Entry 1F0O (X-ray diffraction, 2.50 A resolution); this record covers chains A and B of the 4 polymer chains in the assembly.

# Chain A (and B)
Name: Type II restriction enzyme pvuii
From: Proteus vulgaris
Notes: EC 3.1.21.4; chain B of this document is another copy of the same molecule, construct and numbering; everything in this record applies to it too
Reference sequence: P23657 (T2P2_PROVU); residues 1-157 here = UniProt positions 1-157
Amino-acid sequence (157 residues; each row starts with the number of its first residue):
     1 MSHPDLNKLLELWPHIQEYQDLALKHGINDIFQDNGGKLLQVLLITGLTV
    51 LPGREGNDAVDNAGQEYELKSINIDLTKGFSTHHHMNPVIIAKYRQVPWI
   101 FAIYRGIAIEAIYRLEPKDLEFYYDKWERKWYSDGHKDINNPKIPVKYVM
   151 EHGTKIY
Disordered / not traced: 1, 53-54 (chain B: 1-3, 53-54)
Curated features (UniProtKB/Swiss-Prot):
  - binding site (Mg(2+)): D58, E68
Bound ions: Ca2+ site 1: G56, D58, E68 (shared with 1 residue of chain D); Ca2+ site 2: D58, E68, L69 (shared with 1 residue of chain D)

# How chain A and chain B interact
Residue-residue contacts - 58 pairs, chain A then chain B:
  S2(A) with L44(B); I45(B)
  H3(A) with L44(B), hydrogen bond (backbone-backbone)
  D5(A) with L22(B); K25(B), salt bridge; H26(B), salt bridge
  L9(A) with Y19(B); L44(B), hydrophobic
  L12(A) with H15(B); E18(B); Y19(B)
  W13(A) with Y19(B); Q41(B); I107(B)
  H15(A) with L12(B); H15(B), hydrogen bond
  I16(A) with Y19(B), hydrophobic
  Q17(A) with I107(B)
  E18(A) with K8(B), salt bridge; L12(B)
  Y19(A) with L9(B); L12(B), hydrophobic; W13(B); I16(B), hydrophobic; F32(B), hydrophobic
  Q20(A) with I107(B)
  L22(A) with D5(B); L9(B)
  K25(A) with D5(B), salt bridge
  H26(A) with D5(B), salt bridge
  N29(A) with L76(B)
  D30(A) with K38(B), salt bridge; I107(B)
  I31(A) with F32(B)
  F32(A) with I31(B); N35(B), hydrogen bond (backbone-backbone); G37(B); K38(B); I107(B), hydrophobic
  Q33(A) with N35(B), hydrogen bond
  N35(A) with F32(B), hydrogen bond (backbone-backbone); Q33(B), hydrogen bond
  G37(A) with F32(B)
  K38(A) with D30(B), salt bridge; F32(B)
  Q41(A) with L9(B); W13(B)
  L44(A) with D5(B); L6(B); L9(B), hydrophobic
  L76(A) with N29(B)
  H85(A) with H85(B), hydrogen bond
  I107(A) with W13(B); Q17(B); Q20(B); D30(B); I31(B), hydrophobic; F32(B), hydrophobic
Other interface residues (no listed pair), chain A (35 interface residues in all): L6, D34, L40, I45, N73, G106, A108
Other interface residues (no listed pair), chain B (32 interface residues in all): T46, G47, G106

# Overview
35 residues of chain A face 32 of chain B across their interface, with 7 hydrogen bonds and 7 salt bridges.
Among the polar pairs are D5(A)-K25(B), D5(A)-H26(B) and E18(A)-K8(B). Curated annotation (UniProt) lists
Mg2+-binding residues D58(A) and E68(A) on chain A.
Chain A and chain B are both Type II restriction enzyme pvuii (Proteus vulgaris); the structure, Pvuii
endonuclease/cognate DNA complex (glutaraldehyde-crosslinked crystal) at ph 7.5 with two calcium ions at each
active ..., was determined by X-ray diffraction, deposited together with 1EYU.
